2E74 - chains F and H of the 8 polymer chains in the assembly; structure by X-ray diffraction, 3.00 A resolution.

Chain F:
Protein: Cytochrome b6-f complex subunit 7
From: Mastigocladus laminosus
UniProtKB: P83796 (PETM_MASLA); residues 1-35 here = UniProt positions 1-35
Sequence (35 residues; numbered 1 to 35; the number before each row is that of its first residue):
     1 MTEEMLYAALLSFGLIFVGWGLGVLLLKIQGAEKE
Unresolved in the structure: 33-35

Chain H:
Protein: Cytochrome b6-f complex subunit 8
From: Mastigocladus laminosus
UniProtKB: P83798 (PETN_MASLA); residues 1-29 here = UniProt positions 1-29
Sequence (29 residues; each row starts with the number of its first residue):
     1 MEIDVLGWVALLVVFTWSIAMVVWGRNGL

Chain F / chain H interface:
Pairs across the interface (18):
  Ser-12(F) with Phe-15(H)
  Leu-15(F) with Leu-12(H), hydrophobic; Thr-16(H)
  Ile-16(F) with Phe-15(H), hydrophobic; Ile-19(H), hydrophobic
  Gly-19(F) with Thr-16(H); Ile-19(H); Ala-20(H)
  Trp-20(F) with Ile-19(H); Val-23(H); Leu-29(H)
  Gly-23(F) with Ala-20(H); Val-23(H)
  Val-24(F) with Val-23(H)
  Leu-26(F) with Trp-24(H), hydrophobic
  Leu-27(F) with Trp-24(H); Asn-27(H)
  Gln-30(F) with Trp-24(H)
Also at the interface, not in a pair above, chain F (14 interface residues in all): Leu-11, Val-18, Leu-22, Ala-32
Also at the interface, not in a pair above, chain H (10 interface residues in all): Gly-28

Summary:
14 residues of chain F and 10 residues of chain H are in contact.
Chain F is Cytochrome b6-f complex subunit 7 and chain H is Cytochrome b6-f complex subunit 8, both from
Mastigocladus laminosus; the structure, Crystal Structure of the Cytochrome b6f Complex from M.laminosus, was
determined by X-ray diffraction (same publication as 2E75 and 2E76).
